4LM6 - chains A and D of the 4 polymer chains in the assembly; structure by X-ray diffraction, 1.70 A resolution.

[Chain A]
Molecule: cryptophyte phycocyanin alpha chain
From: Hemiselmis virescens
Chain sequence (62 residues; each row starts with the number of its first residue):
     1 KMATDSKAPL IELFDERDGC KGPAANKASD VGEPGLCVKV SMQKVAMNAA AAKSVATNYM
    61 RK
Covalent attachments: phycocyanobilin (CYC) linked to Cys20
Small-molecule neighbours:
  - phycocyanobilin (CYC), molecule 1: Met2, Ala3, Thr4, Asp5, Ser6, Lys7
  - phycocyanobilin (CYC), molecule 2: Glu12, Phe14, Glu16, Lys21, Gly22, Pro23, Asn26, Lys27, Ala28, Ser29, Asp30, Gly35, Leu36, Cys37, Lys39
  - phycocyanobilin (CYC), molecule 3: Leu13, Phe14, Arg17, Leu36, Cys37, Val38
  - phycocyanobilin (CYC), molecule 4: Met47, Asn48, Ala49
  - 15,16-dihydrobiliverdin (DBV): Tyr59, Met60, Arg61, Lys62
What the authors report for this chain:
  - binding site for phycocyanobilin: Glu16, Cys20, Met47

[Chain D]
Molecule: cryptophyte phycocyanin beta chain
From: Hemiselmis virescens
Chain sequence (177 residues; row label = number of the first residue in the row):
     1 MLDAFSKVIT SADGKAAYVG GADLQALKKF VSDGNKRMDA VNAIVSNASC IVSDAVSGMV
    61 CENPALIAPN GGVYSNRKMA ACLRDAEIIL RYVSYSLLSG DSSVLEDRCL NGLKETYASL
   121 GVPAAGNARA VAIMKATVNG FINNTAQQKK LSTPAGDCSA LASEAGGYFD KVSSALA
Not modelled in the structure: 1-2
Covalent attachments: 15,16-dihydrobiliverdin (DBV) linked to Cys50, Cys61; phycocyanobilin (CYC) linked to Cys82, Cys158
Small-molecule neighbours:
  - phycocyanobilin (CYC), molecule 1: Leu24, Lys28, Asn35, Lys36, Met38, Asp39, Ala40, Ile142, Asn143, Asn144, Thr153, Pro154, Ala155, Gly156, Asp157
  - phycocyanobilin (CYC), molecule 2: Met59, Leu66, Gly72, Val73, Lys78, Ala81, Arg84, Asp85, Ile88, Tyr92, Arg108, Cys109, Leu113, Thr116, Tyr117, Leu120, Val122, Pro123, Gly126, Asn127, Ala130
  - phycocyanobilin (CYC), molecule 3: Asn76, Arg77, Ala80
  - 15,16-dihydrobiliverdin (DBV): Asp54, Ser57, Gly58, Glu62, Arg129, Ile133, Ala136, Thr137, Phe141, Thr145, Ala146, Gln147, Gln148, Lys149

[How chain A and chain D interact]
Contacting residue pairs - 13 pairs, chain A then chain D:
  Asp18(A) - Asn76(D)  hydrogen bond
  Gly19(A) - Arg77(D)
  Cys20(A) - Arg77(D)
  Ser54(A) - Lys149(D)
  Thr57(A) - Lys150(D)
  Thr57(A) - Ser152(D)  hydrogen bond
  Asn58(A) - Gln148(D)
  Asn58(A) - Lys149(D)
  Asn58(A) - Lys150(D)  hydrogen bond (side chain-backbone)
  Arg61(A) - Gln147(D)
  Arg61(A) - Gln148(D)  hydrogen bond (side chain-backbone)
  Arg61(A) - Lys150(D)
  Lys62(A) - Gln148(D)  hydrogen bond (backbone-side chain)
Other interface residues (no listed pair), chain D (8 interface residues in all): Leu151

[In short]
Chain A and chain D each contribute 8 residues to their interface, with 5 hydrogen bonds. Among the polar
pairs are Asp18(A)-Asn76(D), Thr57(A)-Ser152(D) and Asn58(A)-Lys150(D). Bound to chain A:
15,16-dihydrobiliverdin and 3 copies of phycocyanobilin. Chain D binds phycocyanobilin. Covalently linked
phycocyanobilin: at Cys20(A). From the paper: a binding site for phycocyanobilin at Glu16(A), Cys20(A) and
Met47(A).
Chain A is cryptophyte phycocyanin alpha chain and chain D is cryptophyte phycocyanin beta chain, both from
Hemiselmis virescens; the structure, Light harvesting complex PC612 from the cryptophyte Hemiselmis virescens
M1635, was determined by X-ray diffraction, deposited together with 4LMS and 4LMX.
